PDB entry 7VFP | electron microscopy, 4.03 A resolution (low resolution: residue-level contacts below are approximate; hydrogen-bond / salt-bridge calls are withheld) | chains C and F of the 6 polymer chains in the assembly

== Chain C ==
Protein: Heme exporter protein C
From: Escherichia coli BL21(DE3)
Reference sequence: P0ABM1 (CCMC_ECOLI); residue numbers follow UniProt; this construct covers 1-245
Amino-acid sequence (245 residues; each row starts with the number of its first residue):
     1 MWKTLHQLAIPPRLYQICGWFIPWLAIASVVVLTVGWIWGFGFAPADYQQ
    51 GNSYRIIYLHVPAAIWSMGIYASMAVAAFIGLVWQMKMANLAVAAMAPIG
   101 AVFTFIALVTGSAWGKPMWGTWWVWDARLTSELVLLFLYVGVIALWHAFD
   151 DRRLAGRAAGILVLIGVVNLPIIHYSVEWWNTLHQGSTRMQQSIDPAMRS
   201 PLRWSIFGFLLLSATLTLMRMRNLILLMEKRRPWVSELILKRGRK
Unresolved in the structure: 1-6, 238-245
Residues lining bound ligands: heme (HEM): His-60, Val-61, Ala-64, Ile-65, Met-68, Gly-111, Trp-114, Gly-115, Arg-128, Leu-129, Glu-132, Gln-191, Gln-192, Ser-193, Ile-194
What the authors report for this chain:
  - binding site for heme: Trp-114

== Chain F ==
Protein: Heme exporter protein B
From: Escherichia coli BL21(DE3)
Reference sequence: P0ABL8 (CCMB_ECOLI); numbering as in UniProt (aligned over 1-220)
Amino-acid sequence (220 residues; row label = number of the first residue in the row):
     1 MMFWRIFRLELRVAFRHSAEIANPLWFFLIVITLFPLSIGPEPQLLARIA
    51 PGIIWVAALLSSLLALERLFRDDLQDGSLEQLMLLPLPLPAVVLAKVMAH
   101 WMVTGLPLLILSPLVAMLLGMDVYGWQVMALTLLLGTPTLGFLGAPGVAL
   151 TVGLKRGGVLLSILVLPLTIPLLIFATAAMDAASMHLPVDGYLAILGALL
   201 AGTATLSPFATAAALRISIQ

== Chain C / chain F interface ==
Contacting residue pairs - 27 pairs, chain C then chain F:
  Gly-141(C) / Leu-164(F)
  Ala-144(C) / Leu-160(F)
  Leu-145(C) / Leu-150(F)
  Ala-148(C) / Leu-154(F)
  Ala-148(C) / Leu-160(F)
  Phe-149(C) / Leu-154(F)
  Arg-157(C) / Ile-217(F)
  Arg-157(C) / Gln-220(F)
  Ala-158(C) / Leu-150(F)
  Ala-158(C) / Ile-217(F)
  Ile-161(C) / Ala-213(F)
  Ile-161(C) / Ala-214(F)
  Ile-161(C) / Ile-217(F)
  Leu-162(C) / Leu-164(F)
  Ile-165(C) / Leu-168(F)
  Ile-165(C) / Ala-210(F)
  Val-168(C) / Leu-206(F)
  Asn-169(C) / Leu-143(F)
  Asn-169(C) / Leu-168(F)
  Ile-173(C) / Pro-167(F)
  Ile-173(C) / Pro-171(F)
  Ser-176(C) / Pro-171(F)
  Ser-176(C) / Ile-174(F)
  Ser-176(C) / Phe-175(F)
  Trp-179(C) / Tyr-192(F)
  Trp-180(C) / Ile-174(F)
  Leu-183(C) / Tyr-192(F)
Interface residues without a listed pair, chain C (24 interface residues in all): Val-134, Phe-137, Leu-138, Arg-153, Leu-154, Gly-166, Ile-172
Interface residues without a listed pair, chain F (21 interface residues in all): Ile-163, Ile-170, Ala-178, Leu-199

== Overview ==
24 residues of chain C and 21 residues of chain F are in contact. Bound to chain C: heme. From the paper: a
binding site for heme at Trp-114(C).
Here chain C is Heme exporter protein C and chain F is Heme exporter protein B, both from Escherichia coli
BL21(DE3). Entry 7VFP (Cytochrome c-type biogenesis protein CcmABCD from E. coli in complex with heme and
single ATP) was determined by electron microscopy, deposited together with 7F02, 7F03, 7F04 and 7VFJ.
